Entry 4ZSW (X-ray diffraction, 1.70 A resolution); this record covers chains A and B.

[Chain A (and B)]
Molecule: 4-aminobutyrate aminotransferase, mitochondrial
From: Sus scrofa
Notes: EC 2.6.1.19, 2.6.1.22; chain B of this document is another copy of the same molecule, construct and numbering; everything in this record applies to it too
UniProt: P80147 (GABT_PIG); residues 11-471 here correspond to UniProt positions 39-499 (UniProt number = residue number + 28)
Chain sequence (461 residues; numbered 11 to 471; the number before each row is that of its first residue):
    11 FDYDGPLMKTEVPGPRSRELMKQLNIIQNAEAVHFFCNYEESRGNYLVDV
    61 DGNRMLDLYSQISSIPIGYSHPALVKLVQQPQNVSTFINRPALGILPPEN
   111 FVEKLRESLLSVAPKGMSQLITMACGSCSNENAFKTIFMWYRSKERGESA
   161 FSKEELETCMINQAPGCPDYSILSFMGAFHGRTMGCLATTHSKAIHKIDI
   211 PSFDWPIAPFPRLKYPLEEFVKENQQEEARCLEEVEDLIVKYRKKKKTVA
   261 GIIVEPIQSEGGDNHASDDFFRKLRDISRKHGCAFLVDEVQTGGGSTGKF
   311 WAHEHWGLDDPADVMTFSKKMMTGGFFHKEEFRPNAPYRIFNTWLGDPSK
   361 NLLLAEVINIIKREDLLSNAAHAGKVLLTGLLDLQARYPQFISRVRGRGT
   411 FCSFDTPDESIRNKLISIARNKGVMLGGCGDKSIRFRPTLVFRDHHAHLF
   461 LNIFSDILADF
Sequence notes: conflict Glu158 (Gln186 in P80147)
Bound ions: 2Fe-2S cluster Fe: Cys135, Cys138 (shared with Cys135(B), Cys138(B) of chain B)
Residues lining bound ligands:
  - 2Fe-2S cluster (FES): Ala134, Cys135, Cys138
  - RW2 ((1S)-4-[({3-hydroxy-2-methyl-5-[(phosphonooxy)methyl]pyridin-4-yl}methyl)amino]cyclopent-3-ene-1,3-dicarboxylic acid), molecule 1: Ile72, Cys135, Gly136, Ser137, Asn140, Phe189, His190, Gly191, Arg192, Glu265, Glu270, Asp298, Val300, Gln301, Ser328, Lys329, Arg445
  - RW2, molecule 2: Phe351, Asn352, Thr353
Swiss-Prot annotation at these positions:
  - binding site ([2Fe-2S] cluster): Cys135, Cys138
  - binding site (pyridoxal 5'-phosphate): Gly136, Ser137, Thr353
  - binding site (substrate): Arg192
  - modified residue: Lys203 (N6-succinyllysine), Lys224 (N6-acetyllysine), Lys251 (N6-acetyllysine), Lys290 (N6-acetyllysine), Lys329 (N6-(pyridoxal phosphate)lysine), Lys385 (N6-acetyllysine), Lys424 (N6-acetyllysine), Lys442 (N6-acetyllysine)

[How chain A and chain B interact]
Pairs across the interface (241):
  Arg26(A) - Glu109(B)  salt bridge
  Gln33(A) - Arg116(B)  hydrogen bond
  Leu34(A) - Phe111(B)  hydrophobic
  Leu34(A) - Val112(B)  hydrophobic
  Asn35(A) - Arg343(B)  hydrogen bond (backbone-side chain)
  Ile36(A) - Gln129(B)  hydrogen bond (backbone-side chain)
  Ile36(A) - Arg343(B)
  Ile37(A) - Leu115(B)  hydrophobic
  Ile37(A) - Leu120(B)  hydrophobic
  Ile37(A) - Gln129(B)
  Ile37(A) - Leu130(B)  hydrogen bond (backbone-backbone)
  Gln38(A) - Gln129(B)
  Gln38(A) - Leu130(B)  hydrogen bond (side chain-backbone)
  Gln38(A) - Ile131(B)
  Gln38(A) - Arg343(B)  hydrogen bond (backbone-side chain)
  Asn39(A) - Arg343(B)
  Asn39(A) - Pro344(B)  hydrogen bond (side chain-backbone)
  Asn39(A) - Ala346(B)
  Asn39(A) - Pro347(B)
  Glu41(A) - Pro347(B)
  Ala42(A) - Gly104(B)
  Ala42(A) - Ile105(B)
  Ala42(A) - Pro347(B)
  Ala42(A) - Tyr348(B)
  Val43(A) - Gly104(B)
  Val43(A) - Ile105(B)
  Val43(A) - Pro107(B)
  His44(A) - Ile105(B)  hydrogen bond (backbone-backbone)
  His44(A) - Leu106(B)
  His44(A) - Tyr348(B)
  Phe45(A) - Ile105(B)
  Phe45(A) - Leu106(B)  hydrophobic
  Phe45(A) - Pro107(B)
  Phe46(A) - Pro107(B)
  Phe46(A) - Pro108(B)
  Cys47(A) - Leu106(B)  hydrophobic
  Cys47(A) - Pro107(B)  hydrogen bond (backbone-backbone)
  Cys47(A) - Pro108(B)
  Cys47(A) - Glu109(B)  hydrogen bond (backbone-backbone)
  Tyr49(A) - Ser95(B)
  Tyr49(A) - Asn99(B)  hydrogen bond (backbone-side chain)
  Tyr49(A) - Pro101(B)
  Tyr49(A) - Leu106(B)  hydrogen bond (side chain-backbone)
  Tyr49(A) - Pro108(B)  hydrophobic
  Glu50(A) - Ser95(B)
  Val60(A) - Glu109(B)
  Tyr69(A) - Ile105(B)  hydrophobic
  Gln71(A) - Pro101(B)
  Gln71(A) - Ala102(B)  hydrogen bond (side chain-backbone)
  Gln71(A) - Leu106(B)
  Ile72(A) - Ala102(B)  hydrophobic
  Ile72(A) - Ile105(B)  hydrophobic
  Ser74(A) - Trp354(B)
  Ile75(A) - Arg100(B)
  Tyr79(A) - Asn99(B)
  Ser80(A) - Ile98(B)
  Ser80(A) - Asn99(B)  hydrogen bond (backbone-side chain)
  Leu84(A) - Ile98(B)
  Val85(A) - Ile98(B)  hydrophobic
  Val88(A) - Ile98(B)  hydrophobic
  Val94(A) - Val88(B)  hydrophobic
  Ser95(A) - Tyr49(B)
  Ser95(A) - Glu50(B)
  Phe97(A) - Phe97(B)  hydrophobic
  Phe97(A) - Leu363(B)
  Ile98(A) - Ser80(B)
  Ile98(A) - Leu84(B)
  Ile98(A) - Val85(B)  hydrophobic
  Ile98(A) - Val88(B)  hydrophobic
  Asn99(A) - Tyr49(B)  hydrogen bond (side chain-backbone)
  Asn99(A) - Tyr79(B)
  Asn99(A) - Ser80(B)  hydrogen bond (side chain-backbone)
  Arg100(A) - Ile75(B)
  Arg100(A) - Lys360(B)
  Pro101(A) - Tyr49(B)
  Pro101(A) - Gln71(B)
  Ala102(A) - Gln71(B)  hydrogen bond (backbone-side chain)
  Ala102(A) - Ile72(B)  hydrophobic
  Gly104(A) - Ala42(B)
  Gly104(A) - Val43(B)
  Ile105(A) - Ala42(B)
  Ile105(A) - Val43(B)
  Ile105(A) - His44(B)  hydrogen bond (backbone-backbone)
  Ile105(A) - Phe45(B)
  Ile105(A) - Tyr69(B)  hydrophobic
  Ile105(A) - Ile72(B)  hydrophobic
  Leu106(A) - His44(B)
  Leu106(A) - Phe45(B)  hydrophobic
  Leu106(A) - Cys47(B)  hydrophobic
  Leu106(A) - Tyr49(B)  hydrogen bond (backbone-side chain)
  Leu106(A) - Gln71(B)
  Leu106(A) - Met435(B)  hydrophobic
  Pro107(A) - Val43(B)
  Pro107(A) - Phe45(B)
  Pro107(A) - Phe46(B)
  Pro107(A) - Cys47(B)  hydrogen bond (backbone-backbone)
  Pro108(A) - Phe46(B)
  Pro108(A) - Cys47(B)
  Pro108(A) - Tyr49(B)  hydrophobic
  Glu109(A) - Leu30(B)
  Glu109(A) - Cys47(B)  hydrogen bond (backbone-backbone)
  Glu109(A) - Val60(B)
  Phe111(A) - Leu34(B)  hydrophobic
  Val112(A) - Leu34(B)  hydrophobic
  Leu115(A) - Ile37(B)  hydrophobic
  Arg116(A) - Gln33(B)  hydrogen bond
  Ser128(A) - Ile37(B)
  Gln129(A) - Ile36(B)  hydrogen bond (side chain-backbone)
  Gln129(A) - Ile37(B)
  Gln129(A) - Gln38(B)
  Leu130(A) - Ile37(B)  hydrogen bond (backbone-backbone)
  Leu130(A) - Gln38(B)  hydrogen bond (backbone-side chain)
  Ile131(A) - Gln38(B)
  Ala134(A) - Trp354(B)
  Glu141(A) - Thr193(B)
  Glu141(A) - Met194(B)  hydrogen bond (side chain-backbone)
  Lys145(A) - Arg192(B)  hydrogen bond (side chain-backbone)
  Lys145(A) - Ile210(B)
  Phe148(A) - Met194(B)  hydrophobic
  Phe148(A) - Asp209(B)
  Phe148(A) - Pro211(B)
  Met149(A) - Ile210(B)  hydrophobic
  Arg152(A) - Asp209(B)  salt bridge
  Arg156(A) - Asp209(B)  salt bridge
  Phe161(A) - Ile205(B)  hydrophobic
  Phe161(A) - Ile208(B)  hydrophobic
  Phe161(A) - Asp209(B)
  Glu165(A) - Ile208(B)
  Leu166(A) - Ala204(B)  hydrophobic
  Leu166(A) - Ile208(B)  hydrophobic
  Cys169(A) - Ala204(B)
  Cys169(A) - Lys207(B)
  Cys169(A) - Ile208(B)  hydrophobic
  Met170(A) - Met186(B)
  Met170(A) - His201(B)  hydrogen bond (backbone-side chain)
  Met170(A) - Ser202(B)
  Met170(A) - Lys203(B)
  Met170(A) - Ala204(B)
  Ile171(A) - Met186(B)  hydrophobic
  Ile171(A) - Ile217(B)  hydrophobic
  Asn172(A) - Ala198(B)  hydrogen bond (side chain-backbone)
  Asn172(A) - His201(B)
  Asn172(A) - Lys207(B)  hydrogen bond
  Asn172(A) - Ser212(B)  hydrogen bond
  Asn172(A) - Phe213(B)  hydrogen bond (side chain-backbone)
  Gly176(A) - Ile208(B)
  Gly176(A) - Asp209(B)  hydrogen bond (backbone-backbone)
  Cys177(A) - Ile210(B)
  Cys177(A) - Ser212(B)
  Pro178(A) - Asp209(B)
  Pro178(A) - Ile210(B)
  Pro178(A) - Pro211(B)
  Tyr180(A) - Pro211(B)
  Met186(A) - Met170(B)
  Met186(A) - Ile171(B)  hydrophobic
  Arg192(A) - Lys145(B)  hydrogen bond (backbone-side chain)
  Arg192(A) - Tyr348(B)  hydrogen bond (side chain-backbone)
  Arg192(A) - Arg349(B)
  Arg192(A) - Phe351(B)
  Thr193(A) - Glu141(B)
  Met194(A) - Glu141(B)  hydrogen bond (backbone-side chain)
  Met194(A) - Phe213(B)  hydrophobic
  Ala198(A) - Asn172(B)  hydrogen bond (backbone-side chain)
  His201(A) - Met170(B)  hydrogen bond (side chain-backbone)
  His201(A) - Asn172(B)
  Ser202(A) - Met170(B)
  Lys203(A) - Met170(B)
  Ala204(A) - Leu166(B)  hydrophobic
  Ala204(A) - Cys169(B)  hydrophobic
  Ala204(A) - Met170(B)
  Ile205(A) - Phe161(B)  hydrophobic
  Ile205(A) - Pro347(B)
  Ile205(A) - Tyr348(B)
  Ile205(A) - Arg349(B)
  His206(A) - Tyr348(B)
  Lys207(A) - Cys169(B)
  Lys207(A) - Asn172(B)  hydrogen bond
  Ile208(A) - Phe161(B)  hydrophobic
  Ile208(A) - Glu165(B)
  Ile208(A) - Leu166(B)  hydrophobic
  Ile208(A) - Cys169(B)  hydrophobic
  Ile208(A) - Gly176(B)
  Ile208(A) - Arg349(B)  hydrogen bond (backbone-side chain)
  Asp209(A) - Phe148(B)
  Asp209(A) - Arg152(B)  salt bridge
  Asp209(A) - Arg156(B)  salt bridge
  Asp209(A) - Phe161(B)
  Asp209(A) - Gly176(B)  hydrogen bond (backbone-backbone)
  Asp209(A) - Pro178(B)
  Asp209(A) - Arg349(B)  salt bridge
  Ile210(A) - Lys145(B)
  Ile210(A) - Cys177(B)
  Ile210(A) - Pro178(B)
  Pro211(A) - Phe148(B)
  Pro211(A) - Pro178(B)
  Pro211(A) - Tyr180(B)
  Ser212(A) - Asn172(B)  hydrogen bond
  Ser212(A) - Cys177(B)
  Ser212(A) - Phe213(B)
  Phe213(A) - Asn172(B)  hydrogen bond (backbone-side chain)
  Phe213(A) - Met194(B)  hydrophobic
  Phe213(A) - Ser212(B)
  Phe213(A) - Phe213(B)  hydrophobic
  Trp215(A) - Met194(B)  hydrophobic
  Ile217(A) - Ile171(B)  hydrophobic
  Ser328(A) - Trp354(B)
  Lys329(A) - Thr353(B)  hydrogen bond
  Lys329(A) - Trp354(B)
  Met332(A) - Trp354(B)
  Arg343(A) - Asn35(B)  hydrogen bond (side chain-backbone)
  Arg343(A) - Ile36(B)
  Arg343(A) - Gln38(B)  hydrogen bond (side chain-backbone)
  Arg343(A) - Asn39(B)
  Pro344(A) - Asn39(B)  hydrogen bond (backbone-side chain)
  Asn345(A) - Asn39(B)
  Asn345(A) - Glu41(B)
  Ala346(A) - Asn39(B)
  Pro347(A) - Asn39(B)
  Pro347(A) - Glu41(B)
  Pro347(A) - Ala42(B)
  Pro347(A) - Ile205(B)
  Tyr348(A) - Ala42(B)
  Tyr348(A) - His44(B)
  Tyr348(A) - Arg192(B)  hydrogen bond (backbone-side chain)
  Tyr348(A) - His206(B)
  Arg349(A) - Arg192(B)
  Arg349(A) - Ile205(B)
  Arg349(A) - Ile208(B)  hydrogen bond (side chain-backbone)
  Arg349(A) - Asp209(B)  salt bridge
  Phe351(A) - Arg192(B)
  Thr353(A) - Lys329(B)  hydrogen bond
  Trp354(A) - Ser74(B)
  Trp354(A) - Ala134(B)
  Trp354(A) - Ser328(B)
  Trp354(A) - Lys329(B)
  Trp354(A) - Met332(B)
  Asp357(A) - Lys360(B)  salt bridge
  Lys360(A) - Arg100(B)
  Lys360(A) - Asp357(B)  salt bridge
  Leu363(A) - Phe97(B)
  Met435(A) - Leu106(B)  hydrophobic
Interface residues without a listed pair, chain A (116 interface residues in all): Leu30, Leu57, His81, Gln92, Thr96, Leu120, Cys135, Cys138, Phe144, Gly195, Leu197
Interface residues without a listed pair, chain B (119 interface residues in all): Arg26, Ala40, Leu57, Gly78, His81, Gln92, Val94, Thr96, Ser128, Cys135, Cys138, Phe144, Met149, Gly195, Leu197, Trp215, Asn345, Ser359

[Overview]
Chain A and chain B form an interface of 116 and 119 residues respectively, with 50 hydrogen bonds and 9 salt
bridges. Polar contacts include Arg26(A)-Glu109(B), Arg152(A)-Asp209(B) and Arg156(A)-Asp209(B). Chain A binds
2Fe-2S cluster and compound RW2.
Chain A and chain B are both 4-aminobutyrate aminotransferase, mitochondrial (Sus scrofa); the structure, Pig
Brain GABA-AT inactivated by (E)-(1S,3S)-3-Amino-4-fluoromethylenyl-1-cyclopentanoic acid, was determined by
X-ray diffraction (same publication as 4ZSY).
